1M6H - chains A and B; structure by X-ray diffraction, 2.00 A resolution.

Chain A (and B):
Protein: Glutathione-dependent formaldehyde dehydrogenase
Source organism: Homo sapiens
Notes: EC 1.1.1.1; chain B of this document is another copy of the same molecule, construct and numbering; everything in this record applies to it too
UniProtKB: P11766 (ADHX_HUMAN); residues 1-373 here = UniProt positions 1-373
Chain sequence (373 residues; each row starts with the number of its first residue):
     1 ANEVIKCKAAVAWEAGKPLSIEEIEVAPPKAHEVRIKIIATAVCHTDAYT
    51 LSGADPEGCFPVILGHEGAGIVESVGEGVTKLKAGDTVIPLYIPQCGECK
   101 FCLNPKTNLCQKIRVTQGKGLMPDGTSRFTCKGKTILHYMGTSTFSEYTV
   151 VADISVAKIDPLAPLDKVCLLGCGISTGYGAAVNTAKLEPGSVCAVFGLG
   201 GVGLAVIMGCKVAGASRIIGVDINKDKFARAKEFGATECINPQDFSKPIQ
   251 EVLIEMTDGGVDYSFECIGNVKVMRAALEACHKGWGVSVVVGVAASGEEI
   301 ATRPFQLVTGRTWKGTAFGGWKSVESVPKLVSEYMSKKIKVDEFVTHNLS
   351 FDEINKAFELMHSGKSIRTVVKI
Metal / ion sites: Zn2+ site 1: Cys-44, His-66, Cys-173; Zn2+ site 2: Cys-96, Cys-99, Cys-102, Cys-110; K+: Ala-186, Lys-187, Glu-189, Tyr-263
UniProt features mapped onto this chain:
  - natural variant: Glu-353 (D353E: this construct carries the variant)

Chain A / chain B interface:
Pairs across the interface (70):
  Lys-100(A) / Asp-258(B)  salt bridge
  Lys-100(A) / His-282(B)  hydrogen bond
  Phe-101(A) / His-282(B)
  Phe-101(A) / Lys-283(B)
  Asn-104(A) / Trp-285(B)
  Lys-106(A) / Glu-189(B)  salt bridge
  Lys-106(A) / Tyr-263(B)  hydrogen bond
  Lys-106(A) / Gly-284(B)
  Lys-106(A) / Trp-285(B)
  Thr-107(A) / Gly-284(B)
  Thr-107(A) / Trp-285(B)
  Leu-109(A) / Thr-309(B)
  Gln-111(A) / Lys-283(B)  hydrogen bond
  Glu-189(A) / Lys-106(B)  salt bridge
  Tyr-263(A) / Lys-106(B)  hydrogen bond
  Met-274(A) / Pro-304(B)  hydrophobic
  Arg-275(A) / Glu-299(B)  salt bridge
  His-282(A) / Lys-100(B)
  His-282(A) / Phe-101(B)
  Lys-283(A) / Phe-101(B)
  Lys-283(A) / Gln-111(B)  hydrogen bond
  Lys-283(A) / Arg-114(B)
  Gly-284(A) / Lys-106(B)
  Gly-284(A) / Thr-107(B)
  Trp-285(A) / Lys-100(B)
  Trp-285(A) / Phe-101(B)  hydrophobic
  Trp-285(A) / Asn-104(B)
  Trp-285(A) / Lys-106(B)
  Trp-285(A) / Thr-107(B)
  Val-290(A) / Val-308(B)  hydrophobic
  Ala-294(A) / Pro-304(B)  hydrophobic
  Glu-298(A) / Arg-303(B)
  Glu-298(A) / Pro-304(B)
  Glu-299(A) / Arg-275(B)  salt bridge
  Glu-299(A) / Ala-301(B)
  Glu-299(A) / Thr-302(B)
  Ile-300(A) / Ala-301(B)
  Ile-300(A) / Thr-302(B)  hydrogen bond (backbone-backbone)
  Ile-300(A) / Leu-307(B)  hydrophobic
  Ala-301(A) / Glu-299(B)
  Ala-301(A) / Ile-300(B)
  Thr-302(A) / Glu-299(B)
  Thr-302(A) / Ile-300(B)  hydrogen bond (backbone-backbone)
  Arg-303(A) / Gly-297(B)
  Arg-303(A) / Glu-298(B)
  Pro-304(A) / Met-274(B)  hydrophobic
  Pro-304(A) / Ala-294(B)  hydrophobic
  Pro-304(A) / Glu-298(B)
  Pro-304(A) / Ile-300(B)  hydrophobic
  Leu-307(A) / Ile-300(B)  hydrophobic
  Leu-307(A) / Trp-313(B)  hydrophobic
  Leu-307(A) / Lys-314(B)
  Leu-307(A) / Gly-315(B)  hydrogen bond (backbone-backbone)
  Val-308(A) / Val-290(B)  hydrophobic
  Val-308(A) / Gly-315(B)
  Val-308(A) / Thr-316(B)
  Val-308(A) / Ala-317(B)
  Thr-309(A) / Leu-109(B)
  Thr-312(A) / Thr-312(B)
  Thr-312(A) / Trp-313(B)
  Thr-312(A) / Lys-314(B)
  Trp-313(A) / Leu-307(B)  hydrophobic
  Trp-313(A) / Thr-312(B)
  Trp-313(A) / Trp-313(B)  hydrogen bond (backbone-backbone)
  Lys-314(A) / Leu-307(B)
  Lys-314(A) / Thr-312(B)
  Gly-315(A) / Leu-307(B)  hydrogen bond (backbone-backbone)
  Gly-315(A) / Val-308(B)
  Thr-316(A) / Val-308(B)
  Ala-317(A) / Val-308(B)
Interface residues without a listed pair, chain A (37 interface residues in all): Val-271, Gly-292, Gly-297, Arg-311
Interface residues without a listed pair, chain B (40 interface residues in all): Val-271, Gly-292, Gly-310, Arg-311

Summary:
Chain A and chain B form an interface of 37 and 40 residues respectively; the contacts include 10 hydrogen
bonds and 5 salt bridges. Polar contacts include Lys-100(A)/Asp-258(B), Lys-106(A)/Glu-189(B) and
Arg-275(A)/Glu-299(B). Cys-44(A), His-66(A) and Cys-173(A) coordinate Zn2+ site 1.
Both chains are Glutathione-dependent formaldehyde dehydrogenase (Homo sapiens). Entry 1M6H (Human
glutathione-dependent formaldehyde dehydrogenase) was determined by X-ray diffraction, deposited together with
1MA0 and 1M6W.
